Entry 6NY2 (electron microscopy, 3.20 A resolution); this record covers chains Y and B of the 4 polymer chains in the assembly.

# Chain Y
Protein: CasX
Source organism: Deltaproteobacteria bacterium
Notes: engineered mutation(s): D672A, E769A, D935A
UniProt: A0A357BT59 (A0A357BT59_9DELT); numbering as in UniProt; present here: 1-103, 186-828, 913-986
Chain sequence (986 residues; each row starts with the number of its first residue; X marks 166 residues of unknown identity (built as UNK)):
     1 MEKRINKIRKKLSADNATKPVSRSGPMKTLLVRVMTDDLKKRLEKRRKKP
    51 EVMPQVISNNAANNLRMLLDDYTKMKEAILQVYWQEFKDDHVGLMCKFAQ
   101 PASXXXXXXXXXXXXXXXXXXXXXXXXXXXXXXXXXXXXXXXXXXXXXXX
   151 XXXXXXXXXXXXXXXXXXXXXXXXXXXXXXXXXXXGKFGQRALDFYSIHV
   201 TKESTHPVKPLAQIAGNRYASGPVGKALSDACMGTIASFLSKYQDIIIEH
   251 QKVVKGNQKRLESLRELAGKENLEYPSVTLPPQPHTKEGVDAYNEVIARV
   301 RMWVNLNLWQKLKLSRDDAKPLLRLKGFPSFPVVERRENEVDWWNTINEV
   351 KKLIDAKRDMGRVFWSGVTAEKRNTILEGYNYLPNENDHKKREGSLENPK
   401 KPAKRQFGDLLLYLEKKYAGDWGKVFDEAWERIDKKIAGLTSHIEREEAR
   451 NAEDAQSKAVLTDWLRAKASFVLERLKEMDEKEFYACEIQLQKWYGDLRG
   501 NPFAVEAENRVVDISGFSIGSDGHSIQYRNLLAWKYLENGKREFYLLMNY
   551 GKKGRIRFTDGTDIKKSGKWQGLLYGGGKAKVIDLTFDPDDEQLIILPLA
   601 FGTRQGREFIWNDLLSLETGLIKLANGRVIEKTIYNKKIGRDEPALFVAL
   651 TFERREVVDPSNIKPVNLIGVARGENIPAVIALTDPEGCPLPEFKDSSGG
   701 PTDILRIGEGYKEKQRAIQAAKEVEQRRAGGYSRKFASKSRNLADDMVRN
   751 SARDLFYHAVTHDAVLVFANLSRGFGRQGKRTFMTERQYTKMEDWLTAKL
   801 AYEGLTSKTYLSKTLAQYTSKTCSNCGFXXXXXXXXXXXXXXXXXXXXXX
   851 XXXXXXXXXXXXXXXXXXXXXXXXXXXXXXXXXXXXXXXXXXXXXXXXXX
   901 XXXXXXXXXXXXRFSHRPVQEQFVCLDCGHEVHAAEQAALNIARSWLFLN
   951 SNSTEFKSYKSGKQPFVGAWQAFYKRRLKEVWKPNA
Not modelled in the structure: 1, 120-122, 144-146, 158-176, 393-396, 419-421, 691-704, 828, 838-841, 844-859, 984-986
Differences from the reference sequence: conflict Ala672 (Asp in A0A357BT59), Ala769 (Glu in A0A357BT59), Ala935 (Asp in A0A357BT59)
Disulfide bonds: Cys826-Cys928

# Chain B
Molecule: 122-nt RNA strand
Sequence (122 nucleotides; each row starts with the number of its first residue):
     1 GGCGCGUUUAUUCCAUUACUUUGGAGCCAGUCCCAGCGACUAUGUCGUAU
    51 GGACGAAGCGCUUAUUUAUCGGAGAGAAACCGAUAAGUAAAACGCAUCAA
   101 AGUCCUGCAGCAGAAAAUCAAA
Not modelled in the structure: 11-15, 73-79

# How chain Y and chain B interact
Residue-residue contacts (162; chain Y residue first):
  Arg4(Y) - U9(B)  phosphate contact
  Arg4(Y) - A100(B)  salt bridge to the phosphate
  Arg4(Y) - A101(B)  phosphate contact
  Ile5(Y) - A101(B)  hydrogen bond to the phosphate
  Ile5(Y) - G102(B)  phosphate contact
  Asn6(Y) - A10(B)  hydrogen bond to the phosphate
  Lys10(Y) - A10(B)  hydrogen bond to the base
  Met27(Y) - U103(B)  base contact
  Lys28(Y) - U103(B)  salt bridge to the phosphate
  Thr29(Y) - U103(B)  hydrogen bond to the sugar
  Thr29(Y) - C104(B)  hydrogen bond to the sugar
  Leu31(Y) - C19(B)  base contact
  Leu31(Y) - C104(B)  phosphate contact
  Arg33(Y) - C19(B)  sugar contact
  Arg33(Y) - U20(B)  salt bridge to the phosphate
  Met35(Y) - A18(B)  sugar contact
  Leu39(Y) - C19(B)  sugar contact
  Arg42(Y) - C19(B)  salt bridge to the phosphate
  Arg42(Y) - U20(B)  salt bridge to the phosphate
  Leu43(Y) - A18(B)  base contact
  Lys45(Y) - C5(B)  phosphate contact
  Arg46(Y) - G6(B)  phosphate contact
  Arg47(Y) - C5(B)  sugar contact
  Arg47(Y) - G6(B)  hydrogen bond to the phosphate
  Arg47(Y) - A92(B)  phosphate contact
  Lys48(Y) - U7(B)  salt bridge to the phosphate
  Pro50(Y) - A18(B)  base contact
  Val52(Y) - A18(B)  base contact
  Pro54(Y) - A18(B)  base contact
  Thr235(Y) - U106(B)  hydrogen bond to the sugar
  Ser238(Y) - G107(B)  base contact
  Lys242(Y) - G107(B)  base contact
  Leu306(Y) - C119(B)  sugar contact
  Leu306(Y) - A120(B)  sugar contact
  Gln310(Y) - A120(B)  hydrogen bond to the sugar
  Gln310(Y) - A121(B)  sugar contact
  Lys313(Y) - A122(B)  sugar contact
  Lys326(Y) - G110(B)  phosphate contact
  Lys326(Y) - C111(B)  salt bridge to the phosphate
  Gly327(Y) - A109(B)  hydrogen bond to the phosphate
  Gly327(Y) - G110(B)  phosphate contact
  Phe328(Y) - A109(B)  sugar contact
  Pro329(Y) - C108(B)  sugar contact
  Ser330(Y) - C108(B)  hydrogen bond to the phosphate
  Ser330(Y) - A109(B)  hydrogen bond to the phosphate
  Pro332(Y) - G107(B)  phosphate contact
  Pro332(Y) - C108(B)  phosphate contact
  Val333(Y) - G107(B)  sugar contact
  Arg336(Y) - G107(B)  salt bridge to the phosphate
  Arg336(Y) - C108(B)  salt bridge to the phosphate
  Tyr380(Y) - U118(B)  phosphate contact
  Tyr380(Y) - C119(B)  phosphate contact
  Asn398(Y) - G38(B)  hydrogen bond to the phosphate
  Asn398(Y) - A39(B)  hydrogen bond to the phosphate
  Pro399(Y) - G38(B)  sugar contact
  Lys400(Y) - C37(B)  phosphate contact
  Lys401(Y) - G38(B)  salt bridge to the phosphate
  Lys401(Y) - A39(B)  salt bridge to the phosphate
  Pro402(Y) - A116(B)  phosphate contact
  Lys404(Y) - A117(B)  salt bridge to the phosphate
  Gln406(Y) - C37(B)  hydrogen bond to the phosphate
  Gln406(Y) - G38(B)  hydrogen bond to the phosphate
  Tyr413(Y) - A42(B)  stacking on the base
  Glu431(Y) - U43(B)  hydrogen bond to the base
  Arg432(Y) - A42(B)  hydrogen bond to the sugar
  Arg432(Y) - U43(B)  base contact
  Lys435(Y) - U43(B)  hydrogen bond to the sugar
  Lys436(Y) - G36(B)  salt bridge to the phosphate
  Lys436(Y) - C37(B)  salt bridge to the phosphate
  Leu440(Y) - A35(B)  sugar contact
  His443(Y) - C34(B)  hydrogen bond to the sugar
  His443(Y) - A35(B)  sugar contact
  His443(Y) - G51(B)  base contact
  Glu447(Y) - G52(B)  hydrogen bond to the sugar
  Ala452(Y) - A53(B)  phosphate contact
  Asp454(Y) - G51(B)  hydrogen bond to the sugar
  Gln456(Y) - G36(B)  sugar contact
  Gln456(Y) - U50(B)  sugar contact
  Gln456(Y) - G51(B)  sugar contact
  Ser457(Y) - A35(B)  hydrogen bond to the sugar
  Val460(Y) - G36(B)  phosphate contact
  Val460(Y) - C37(B)  phosphate contact
  Trp464(Y) - C37(B)  hydrogen bond to the phosphate
  Arg466(Y) - A116(B)  sugar contact
  Arg466(Y) - A117(B)  hydrogen bond to the sugar
  Tyr485(Y) - U118(B)  hydrogen bond to the sugar
  Glu488(Y) - A117(B)  hydrogen bond to the sugar
  Glu488(Y) - U118(B)  sugar contact
  Gln492(Y) - A116(B)  hydrogen bond to the sugar
  Gln492(Y) - A117(B)  sugar contact
  Tyr495(Y) - A115(B)  hydrogen bond to the sugar
  Tyr495(Y) - A116(B)  sugar contact
  Arg499(Y) - A114(B)  sugar contact
  Arg499(Y) - A115(B)  hydrogen bond to the sugar
  Asn509(Y) - U106(B)  hydrogen bond to the phosphate
  Val511(Y) - C105(B)  sugar contact
  Val511(Y) - U106(B)  sugar contact
  Lys541(Y) - U16(B)  phosphate contact
  Lys541(Y) - U17(B)  salt bridge to the phosphate
  Arg542(Y) - U16(B)  hydrogen bond to the base
  Glu543(Y) - U17(B)  base contact
  Phe544(Y) - U17(B)  base contact
  Leu599(Y) - U17(B)  base contact
  Ala600(Y) - U17(B)  base contact
  Ala600(Y) - A18(B)  sugar contact
  Ala600(Y) - C19(B)  sugar contact
  Phe601(Y) - U17(B)  stacking on the base
  Phe601(Y) - A18(B)  sugar contact
  Phe601(Y) - C19(B)  base contact
  Gly602(Y) - U17(B)  hydrogen bond to the sugar
  Gly602(Y) - A18(B)  phosphate contact
  Gly602(Y) - C19(B)  base contact
  Thr603(Y) - U16(B)  phosphate contact
  Thr603(Y) - U17(B)  hydrogen bond to the sugar
  Thr603(Y) - A18(B)  hydrogen bond to the phosphate
  Arg604(Y) - U9(B)  sugar contact
  Arg604(Y) - A10(B)  salt bridge to the phosphate
  Arg604(Y) - A101(B)  salt bridge to the phosphate
  Arg604(Y) - G102(B)  salt bridge to the phosphate
  Gln605(Y) - C19(B)  base contact
  Gln605(Y) - G102(B)  base contact
  Arg607(Y) - A10(B)  base contact
  Arg607(Y) - U16(B)  salt bridge to the phosphate
  Trp611(Y) - U16(B)  hydrogen bond to the phosphate
  Arg628(Y) - C105(B)  sugar contact
  Ile630(Y) - C105(B)  sugar contact
  Lys632(Y) - C105(B)  salt bridge to the phosphate
  Ile634(Y) - U20(B)  sugar contact
  Lys638(Y) - G4(B)  phosphate contact
  Phe647(Y) - C19(B)  sugar contact
  Ala649(Y) - C104(B)  sugar contact
  Lys714(Y) - G23(B)  salt bridge to the phosphate
  Gln719(Y) - G113(B)  sugar contact
  Gln726(Y) - G113(B)  hydrogen bond to the sugar
  Gln726(Y) - A114(B)  hydrogen bond to the sugar
  Arg727(Y) - A114(B)  salt bridge to the phosphate
  Arg727(Y) - A115(B)  salt bridge to the phosphate
  Arg728(Y) - U50(B)  sugar contact
  Arg728(Y) - G51(B)  sugar contact
  Lys735(Y) - G2(B)  salt bridge to the phosphate
  Lys739(Y) - U22(B)  phosphate contact
  Asn742(Y) - U21(B)  sugar contact
  Asp746(Y) - U22(B)  sugar contact
  Arg749(Y) - A101(B)  hydrogen bond to the sugar
  Arg749(Y) - G102(B)  sugar contact
  Arg749(Y) - C104(B)  salt bridge to the phosphate
  Asn750(Y) - A100(B)  hydrogen bond to the sugar
  Arg753(Y) - A100(B)  hydrogen bond to the phosphate
  Arg753(Y) - A101(B)  salt bridge to the phosphate
  Gly779(Y) - A112(B)  phosphate contact
  Lys780(Y) - A112(B)  phosphate contact
  Lys780(Y) - G113(B)  phosphate contact
  Arg781(Y) - A114(B)  salt bridge to the phosphate
  Thr782(Y) - A112(B)  sugar contact
  Phe783(Y) - A112(B)  sugar contact
  Phe783(Y) - G113(B)  sugar contact
  Met784(Y) - G110(B)  base contact
  Met784(Y) - C111(B)  base contact
  Arg787(Y) - C111(B)  sugar contact
  Trp795(Y) - G102(B)  phosphate contact
  Trp795(Y) - U103(B)  phosphate contact
  Lys799(Y) - G102(B)  salt bridge to the phosphate
Other interface residues (no listed pair), chain Y (118 interface residues in all): Lys3, Lys7, Arg9, Lys49, Lys287, Glu397, Gly439, Arg446, Glu453, Phe484, Asp613, Leu743, Gln778
Other interface residues (no listed pair), chain B (55 interface residues in all): G1, U8, A91, C93

# In short
118 residues of chain Y and 55 residues of chain B are in contact, with 40 hydrogen bonds, 28 salt bridges and
2 aromatic stacking contacts. Polar pairs include Lys10(Y)-A10(B), Glu431(Y)-U43(B) and Arg542(Y)-U16(B).
Here chain Y is CasX (Deltaproteobacteria bacterium) and chain B is a 122-nt RNA strand. Entry 6NY2
(CasX-gRNA-DNA(45bp) state I) was determined by electron microscopy together with 6NY1 and 6NY3 from the same
study.
